Entry 3PKY (X-ray diffraction, 3.10 A resolution); this record covers chains B and D of the 4 polymer chains in the assembly.

[Chain B]
Protein: Putative DNA ligase-like protein
From: Mycobacterium tuberculosis
Notes: EC 2.7.7.-
UniProt: P71571 (Y938_MYCTU); residues 1-300 here = UniProt positions 1-300
Chain sequence (303 residues; numbered -2 to 300; the number before each row is that of its first residue; numbers below 1 keep their minus sign (Gly-2 is residue -2)):
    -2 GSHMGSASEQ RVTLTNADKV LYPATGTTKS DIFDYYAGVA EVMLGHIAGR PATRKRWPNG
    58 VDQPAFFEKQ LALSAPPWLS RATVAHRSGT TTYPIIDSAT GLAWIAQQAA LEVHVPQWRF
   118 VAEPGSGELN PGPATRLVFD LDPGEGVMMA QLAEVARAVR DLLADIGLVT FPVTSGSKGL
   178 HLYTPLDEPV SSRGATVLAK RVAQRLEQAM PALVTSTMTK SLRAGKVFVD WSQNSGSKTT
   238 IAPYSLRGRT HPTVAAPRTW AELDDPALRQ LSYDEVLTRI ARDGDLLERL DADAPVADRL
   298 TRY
Disordered / not traced: -2 to 6, 293-300
Differences from the reference sequence: expression tag (-2 to 0)
Metal / ion sites: Mn2+ site 1: Asp137, Asp139 (together with UTP); Mn2+ site 2: Asp137, Asp139, Asp227 (together with UTP)
Ligand contacts: UTP: Phe64, His111, Asp137, Leu138, Asp139, Ser172, Ser174, Lys175, Gly176, Leu177, His178, Gln230, Thr236, Thr237, Ile238, Arg244
What the authors report for this chain:
  - binding site for the ligand UTP: His111, Gln230, Thr236, Ile238
  - binding site for the 13-nt DNA strand (chain D): Phe63, Phe64
  - mutagenesis - R220A: decreased catalytic activity
  - catalytic residues: Arg220

[Chain D]
Molecule: 13-nt DNA strand
Sequence (13 nucleotides; each row starts with the number of its first residue):
     1 GCCGCAACGC ACG
Disordered / not traced: 1, 8-13

[Chain B / chain D interface]
Residue-residue contacts (13; chain B residue first):
  Thr12(B) - DG4(D)  phosphate contact
  Asn13(B) - DC2(D)  sugar contact
  Asn13(B) - DC3(D)  hydrogen bond to the phosphate
  Lys16(B) - DC2(D)  hydrogen bond to the phosphate
  Lys16(B) - DC3(D)  salt bridge to the phosphate
  Lys26(B) - DC3(D)  salt bridge to the phosphate
  Arg53(B) - DC3(D)  hydrogen bond to the base
  Pro55(B) - DC2(D)  phosphate contact
  Pro55(B) - DC3(D)  phosphate contact
  Asn56(B) - DC2(D)  phosphate contact
  Ser71(B) - DC5(D)  sugar contact
  Gln104(B) - DC3(D)  sugar contact
  Gln104(B) - DG4(D)  hydrogen bond to the phosphate
Also at the interface, not in a pair above, chain B (13 interface residues in all): Leu18, Phe63, Gln105, Ala106

[Overview]
Chain B and chain D form an interface of 13 and 4 residues respectively; the contacts include 4 hydrogen bonds
and 2 salt bridges. Polar contacts include Arg53(B)-DC3(D), Asn13(B)-DC3(D) and Lys16(B)-DC2(D). Bound to
chain B: UTP. The paper reports the catalytic residue Arg220(B); R220A of chain B reduces catalytic activity.
Here chain B is Putative DNA ligase-like protein (Mycobacterium tuberculosis) and chain D is a 13-nt DNA
strand. Entry 3PKY (Polymerase Domain from Mycobacterium tuberculosis Ligase D in complex with DNA, UTP and
Manganese) was determined by X-ray diffraction.
